PDB entry 5X54 | X-ray diffraction, 2.30 A resolution | chains A and C

# Chain A
Protein: Kelch-like ECH-associated protein 1
Organism: Homo sapiens
Reference sequence: Q14145 (KEAP1_HUMAN); residue numbers follow UniProt; this construct covers 321-609
Sequence (291 residues; row label = number of the first residue in the row):
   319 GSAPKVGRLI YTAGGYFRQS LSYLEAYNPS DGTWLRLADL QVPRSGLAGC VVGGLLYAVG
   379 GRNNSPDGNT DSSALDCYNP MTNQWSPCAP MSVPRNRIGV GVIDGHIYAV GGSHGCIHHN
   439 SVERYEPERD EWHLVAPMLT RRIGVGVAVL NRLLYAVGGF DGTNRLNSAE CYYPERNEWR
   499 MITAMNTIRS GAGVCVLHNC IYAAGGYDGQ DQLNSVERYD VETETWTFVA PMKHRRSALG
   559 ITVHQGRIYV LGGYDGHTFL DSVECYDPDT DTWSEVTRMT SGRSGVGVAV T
Unresolved in the structure: 319-324
Sequence notes: expression tag (319-320)
UniProt features mapped onto this chain:
  - site: Cys434 (Sensor for electrophilic agents)
  - modified residue: Cys434 (S-cGMP-cysteine)
  - natural variant: Gly333 (G333C: In a NSCLC cell line), Gly350 (G350S: In a NSCLC cell line), Gly364 (G364C: In a lung adenocarcinoma cell line), Gly430 (G430C: In a lung adenocarcinoma patient), Ala522 (A522V: In a breast cancer sample)
  - mutagenesis: Tyr334 (Y334A: Loss of interaction with NFE2L2/NRF2. Strongly reduces repression of NFE2L2/NRF2-dependent gene expression. Loss of interaction with PGAM5), Arg380 (R380A: Loss of interaction with NFE2L2/NRF2. Abolishes repression of NFE2L2/NRF2-dependent gene expression. Impaired interaction with SQSTM1/p62), Asn382 (N382A: Loss of interaction with NFE2L2/NRF2. Strongly reduces repression of NFE2L2/NRF2-dependent gene expression. Impaired interaction with SQSTM1/p62), Arg415 (R415A: Loss of interaction with NFE2L2/NRF2. Abolishes repression of NFE2L2/NRF2-dependent gene expression. Loss of interaction with PGAM5. Does not affect interaction with SQSTM1/p62), His436 (H436A: Loss of interaction with NFE2L2/NRF2. Abolishes repression of NFE2L2/NRF2-dependent gene expression. Does not affect interaction with SQSTM1/p62), Phe478 (F478A: Abolishes repression of NFE2L2/NRF2-dependent gene expression), Arg483 (R483A: Loss of interaction with NFE2L2/NRF2. Abolishes repression of NFE2L2/NRF2-dependent gene expression. Loss of interaction with PGAM5. Does not affect interaction with SQSTM1/p62), Tyr525 (Y525A: Loss of interaction with NFE2L2/NRF2. Strongly reduces repression of NFE2L2/NRF2-dependent gene expression. Abolishes interaction with SQSTM1/p62), Tyr572 (Y572A: Loss of interaction with NFE2L2/NRF2. Strongly reduces repression of NFE2L2/NRF2-dependent gene expression. Loss of interaction with PGAM5. Abolishes interaction with SQSTM1/p62)

# Chain C
Protein: Ace-glu-trp-trp-trp
Sequence (5 residues; numbered 0 to 4; the number before each row is that of its first residue; numbering starts at 0):
     0 XEWWW
Modified positions: ACE (acetyl group) at position 0

# Chain A / chain C interface
Pairs across the interface (24; chain A residue first):
  Tyr334(A) with Trp2(C); Trp3(C); Trp4(C), hydrophobic
  Ser363(A) with Trp4(C), hydrogen bond (side chain-backbone)
  Gly364(A) with Trp4(C)
  Arg380(A) with Trp4(C), hydrogen bond (side chain-backbone)
  Arg415(A) with Glu1(C), hydrogen bond (side chain-backbone); Trp4(C), hydrogen bond (side chain-backbone)
  Gly462(A) with Trp4(C)
  Arg483(A) with Glu1(C), salt bridge
  Ser508(A) with Glu1(C), hydrogen bond
  Gly509(A) with Trp4(C)
  Tyr525(A) with Glu1(C); Trp3(C)
  Gln530(A) with Trp3(C)
  Ser555(A) with Trp3(C), hydrogen bond
  Ala556(A) with Trp4(C), hydrophobic
  Tyr572(A) with Trp2(C); Trp3(C), hydrophobic
  Phe577(A) with Trp2(C), hydrophobic; Trp3(C)
  Ser602(A) with Trp3(C), hydrogen bond (side chain-backbone); Trp4(C)
  Gly603(A) with Trp4(C)

# Overview
Chain A and chain C form an interface of 17 and 4 residues respectively; the contacts include 7 hydrogen bonds
and 1 salt bridge. Polar pairs include Arg483(A)-Glu1(C), Ser363(A)-Trp4(C) and Arg380(A)-Trp4(C). Curated
annotation (UniProt) lists 9 mutagenesis sites on chain A.
Here chain A is Kelch-like ECH-associated protein 1 (Homo sapiens) and chain C is Ace-glu-trp-trp-trp. Entry
5X54 (Crystal structure of the Keap1 Kelch domain in complex with a tetrapeptide) was determined by X-ray
diffraction.
